PDB entry 7UT9 | electron microscopy, 2.44 A resolution | chains E and F of the 6 polymer chains in the assembly

# Chain E (and F)
Name: Nitrogenase iron protein gamma chain
Organism: Azotobacter vinelandii DJ
Notes: EC 1.18.6.1; chain F of this document is another copy of the same molecule, construct and numbering; everything in this record applies to it too
UniProt: C1DGZ6 (C1DGZ6_AZOVD); residues 0-289 here correspond to UniProt positions 1-290 (UniProt number = residue number + 1)
Amino-acid sequence (290 residues; each row starts with the number of its first residue; numbering starts at 0):
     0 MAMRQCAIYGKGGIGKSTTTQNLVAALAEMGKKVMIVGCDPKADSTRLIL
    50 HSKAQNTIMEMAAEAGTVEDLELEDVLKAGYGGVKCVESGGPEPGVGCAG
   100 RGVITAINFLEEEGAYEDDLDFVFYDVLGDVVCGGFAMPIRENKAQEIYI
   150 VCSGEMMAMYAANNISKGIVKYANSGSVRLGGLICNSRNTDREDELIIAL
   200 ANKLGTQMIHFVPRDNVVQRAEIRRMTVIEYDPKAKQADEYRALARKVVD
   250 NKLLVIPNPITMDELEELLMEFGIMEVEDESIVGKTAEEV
Unresolved in the structure: 0-1, 273-289 (chain F: 0, 272-289)
Bound ions: Mg2+: S16, D39 (together with ADP); 4Fe-4S cluster Fe: C97, C132 (shared with C97(F), C132(F) of chain F)
Ligand contacts:
  - ADP (adenosine-5'-diphosphate): K10, G11, G12, I13, G14, K15, S16, T17, T18, N185, V211, P212, R213, D214, V217, Q236, Y240
  - 4Fe-4S cluster (SF4): G96, C97, A98, G99, V131, C132

# Interface between chain E and chain F
Contacting residue pairs (57):
  G11(E) - G11(F)
  P40(E) - V131(F)  hydrophobic
  K41(E) - K10(F)
  K41(E) - Y159(F)  hydrogen bond (backbone-side chain)
  K41(E) - N163(F)
  D43(E) - Y159(F)
  R46(E) - Y159(F)
  E92(E) - K166(F)
  E92(E) - K170(F)
  P93(E) - V130(F)
  P93(E) - G167(F)
  P93(E) - K170(F)  hydrogen bond (backbone-side chain)
  G94(E) - V130(F)  hydrogen bond (backbone-backbone)
  G94(E) - C132(F)
  G94(E) - G133(F)
  G94(E) - A136(F)
  G94(E) - Y171(F)  hydrogen bond (backbone-side chain)
  V95(E) - V131(F)
  V95(E) - C132(F)
  V95(E) - G133(F)
  V95(E) - K170(F)
  G96(E) - V131(F)
  G96(E) - C132(F)
  G96(E) - G133(F)
  C97(E) - V131(F)
  A98(E) - V131(F)  hydrogen bond (backbone-backbone)
  L127(E) - D129(F)
  G128(E) - D129(F)
  D129(E) - L127(F)
  D129(E) - G128(F)
  D129(E) - D129(F)  hydrogen bond (backbone-side chain)
  V130(E) - P93(F)
  V130(E) - G94(F)
  V131(E) - P40(F)  hydrophobic
  V131(E) - A98(F)
  C132(E) - G94(F)
  C132(E) - G96(F)
  G133(E) - G94(F)
  G133(E) - G96(F)
  A136(E) - G94(F)
  M155(E) - E221(F)
  M156(E) - E221(F)
  Y159(E) - K41(F)  hydrogen bond (side chain-backbone)
  Y159(E) - D43(F)
  N163(E) - P93(F)
  G167(E) - E92(F)
  G167(E) - P93(F)
  K170(E) - E92(F)  salt bridge
  K170(E) - P93(F)
  Y171(E) - G94(F)  hydrogen bond (side chain-backbone)
  R213(E) - R187(F)
  E221(E) - M155(F)
  I222(E) - E265(F)
  I222(E) - L268(F)  hydrophobic
  M261(E) - K52(F)
  L268(E) - I222(F)  hydrophobic
  M269(E) - I222(F)  hydrophobic
Other interface residues (no listed pair), chain E (41 interface residues in all): K10, A42, P91, F135, E154, K166, R224, E265
Other interface residues (no listed pair), chain F (38 interface residues in all): G12, A42, R46, V95, C97, F135, A160

# Overview
The interface between chain E and chain F involves 41 residues on one side and 38 on the other; the contacts
include 8 hydrogen bonds and 1 salt bridge. Polar contacts include K170(E)-E92(F), K41(E)-Y159(F) and
P93(E)-K170(F). Bound to chain E: ADP and 4Fe-4S cluster.
Chain E and chain F are both Nitrogenase iron protein gamma chain (Azotobacter vinelandii DJ); the structure,
CryoEM structure of Azotobacter vinelandii nitrogenase complex (1:1 FeP:MoFeP, ADP/ATP-bound) during catalytic
N2 reduction, was determined by electron microscopy (same publication as 7UT6, 7UT7, 7UT8, 7UTA and 8DPN).
